4BIV - chains A and B; structure by X-ray diffraction, 3.40 A resolution.

# Chain A (and B)
Name: Sensor protein cpxa
From: Escherichia coli K-12
Notes: EC 2.7.13.3; fragment: cytoplasmic region; chain B of this document is another copy of the same molecule, construct and numbering; everything in this record applies to it too
UniProt: P0AE82 (CPXA_ECOLI); residues 188-457 here = UniProt positions 188-457
Chain sequence (298 residues; numbered 160 to 457; the number before each row is that of its first residue):
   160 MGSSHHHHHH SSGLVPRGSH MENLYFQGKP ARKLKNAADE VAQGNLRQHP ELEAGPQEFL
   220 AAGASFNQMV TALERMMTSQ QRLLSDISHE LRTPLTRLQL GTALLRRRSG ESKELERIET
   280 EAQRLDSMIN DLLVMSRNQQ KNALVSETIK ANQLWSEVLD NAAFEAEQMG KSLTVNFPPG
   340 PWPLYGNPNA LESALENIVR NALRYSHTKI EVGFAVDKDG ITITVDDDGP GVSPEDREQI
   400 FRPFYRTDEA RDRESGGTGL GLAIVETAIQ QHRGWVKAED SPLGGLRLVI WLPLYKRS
Disordered / not traced: 160-187, 457
Construct notes: expression tag (160-187)
Modified / non-standard residues: Mse160, Mse180 (selenomethionine); Mse228, Mse235, Mse236, Mse287, Mse294, Mse328 (selenomethionine; parent Met)
Swiss-Prot annotation at these positions:
  - active site: His248 (Nucleophile)
  - binding site (ATP): His248 to Arg251, Arg359 to Tyr364, Asp386, Arg405, Thr406, Gly416 to Leu421
  - modified residue: His248 (Phosphohistidine)
  - mutagenesis: Ala197 (A197V: Slight decrease in response to excess periplasmic protein), Asn204 (N204Y: 80% decrease in response to excess periplasmic protein), Gly222 (G222D: 90% decrease in response to excess periplasmic protein; G222R: 75% decrease in response to excess periplasmic protein), Mse228 (M228V: No response to excess periplasmic protein, decreased autophosphorylation, no phosphotransfer to CpxR, no tetramer formation of the C-terminal domain in solution), Thr252 (T252P: In cpxA101; a cpxA gain of function mutant, decreased autophosphorylation, decreased phosphotransfer to CpxR, loss of phosphatase activity, responds to periplasmic protein overproduction), Asn356 (N356Y: Nearly complete loss of response to excess periplasmic protein)
Ligand contacts: ATP (adenosine-5'-triphosphate): Asn356, Asn360, Ala361, Arg363, Tyr364, Asp386, Pro389, Val391, Ile399, Tyr404, Arg405, Thr406, Ala409, Thr417, Gly418, Leu419, Gly420, Leu421, Leu445
Reported in the primary citation:
  - binding site for ATP: His248, Arg251
  - mutagenesis - N204Y, G222D, G222R, N356Y: decreased signaling
  - conformationally variable residues (helix shift): Ser238, Pro253
  - mutagenesis - M228V: abolished signaling
  - mutagenesis - M228V: decreased catalytic activity on CpxR
  - mutagenesis - A197V: unchanged signaling
  - self-association interface (contacts with another copy of this molecule): Mse228

# Interface between chain A and chain B
Residue-residue contacts (150):
  Ala190(A) with Glu217(B); Phe218(B), hydrophobic; Ala221(B)
  Leu193(A) with Leu193(B), hydrophobic
  Lys194(A) with Glu217(B), hydrogen bond (side chain-backbone); Ala220(B); Ala221(B); Ser224(B)
  Ala197(A) with Ser224(B); Phe225(B), hydrophobic; Mse228(B)
  Asp198(A) with Ser224(B)
  Val200(A) with Mse228(B), hydrophobic
  Ala201(A) with Mse228(B), hydrophobic; Ala231(B)
  Gly203(A) with Mse235(B)
  Glu217(A) with Lys188(B); Ala190(B); Lys194(B), hydrogen bond (backbone-side chain)
  Phe218(A) with Ala190(B), hydrophobic; Phe218(B), hydrophobic
  Ala220(A) with Lys194(B)
  Ala221(A) with Ala190(B); Lys194(B)
  Ser224(A) with Lys194(B); Ala197(B); Asp198(B)
  Phe225(A) with Mse228(B), hydrophobic
  Mse228(A) with Ala197(B); Val200(B), hydrophobic; Ala201(B), hydrophobic; Phe225(B), hydrophobic
  Ala231(A) with Ala201(B)
  Leu232(A) with Leu232(B), hydrophobic; Mse236(B), hydrophobic
  Arg234(A) with Lys300(B)
  Mse235(A) with Gly203(B); Mse236(B); Gln298(B)
  Mse236(A) with Leu232(B), hydrophobic
  Gln239(A) with Gln239(B); Gln240(B); Leu243(B); Mse294(B); Ser295(B), hydrogen bond (side chain-backbone); Gln298(B)
  Gln240(A) with Gln239(B)
  Arg241(A) with Thr426(B)
  Leu242(A) with Leu291(B), hydrophobic; Mse294(B), hydrophobic
  Leu243(A) with Gln239(B); Leu243(B), hydrophobic; Leu291(B), hydrophobic
  Ser244(A) with Leu419(B)
  Asp245(A) with Ile423(B)
  Ile246(A) with Mse287(B); Asp290(B); Leu291(B)
  His248(A) with Asn356(B); Leu419(B); Gly420(B), hydrogen bond (side chain-backbone); Ile423(B)
  Glu249(A) with Mse287(B); Ser352(B), hydrogen bond; Asn356(B), hydrogen bond
  Leu250(A) with Leu284(B); Mse287(B)
  Arg251(A) with Gly415(B), hydrogen bond (side chain-backbone); Thr417(B)
  Thr252(A) with Arg359(B)
  Pro253(A) with Glu280(B); Arg283(B); Leu284(B), hydrophobic
  Leu254(A) with Leu284(B), hydrophobic
  Arg256(A) with Glu280(B), salt bridge; Arg283(B); Asn320(B); Arg359(B)
  Leu257(A) with Leu257(B), hydrophobic; Ile277(B); Glu280(B); Ala281(B); Leu284(B), hydrophobic
  Leu259(A) with Phe323(B), hydrophobic; Gln327(B)
  Gly260(A) with Glu273(B); Ile277(B)
  Thr261(A) with Ile277(B)
  Leu263(A) with Glu273(B); Phe323(B), hydrophobic; Gln327(B)
  Leu264(A) with Ser271(B); Glu273(B); Leu274(B); Ile277(B), hydrophobic
  Arg267(A) with Ser271(B); Lys272(B); Glu273(B), salt bridge
  Ser271(A) with Leu264(B)
  Lys272(A) with Arg267(B)
  Glu273(A) with Gly260(B); Leu264(B); Arg267(B), salt bridge
  Leu274(A) with Leu264(B), hydrophobic
  Ile277(A) with Leu257(B); Gly260(B); Thr261(B); Leu264(B), hydrophobic; Ile277(B), hydrophobic
  Glu280(A) with Pro253(B); Arg256(B), salt bridge; Leu257(B)
  Ala281(A) with Leu257(B)
  Arg283(A) with Arg256(B)
  Leu284(A) with Leu250(B); Pro253(B), hydrophobic; Leu254(B), hydrophobic
  Mse287(A) with Glu249(B); Leu250(B); Pro253(B), hydrophobic
  Leu291(A) with Ile246(B), hydrophobic; Leu250(B), hydrophobic
  Leu292(A) with Leu419(B), hydrophobic
  Ser295(A) with Phe403(B)
  Arg296(A) with Phe403(B); Thr417(B), hydrogen bond (side chain-backbone); Gly418(B); Leu419(B)
  Gln298(A) with Gln239(B)
  Gln299(A) with Phe403(B)
  Lys300(A) with Phe403(B)
  Phe400(A) with Leu242(B)
  Arg401(A) with Glu249(B), salt bridge
  Pro402(A) with Ile246(B), hydrophobic; Glu249(B)
  Ala422(A) with Leu242(B)
  Glu425(A) with Leu242(B)
  Thr426(A) with Ser238(B), hydrogen bond (backbone-side chain); Gln239(B); Leu242(B)
  Gln429(A) with Arg234(B), hydrogen bond (backbone-side chain); Ser238(B); Arg241(B); Leu242(B)
  Gln430(A) with Mse235(B); Ser238(B), hydrogen bond (backbone-side chain); Gln239(B)
  Arg432(A) with Arg234(B); Mse235(B)
  Gly433(A) with Arg234(B), hydrogen bond (backbone-side chain)
Also at the interface, not in a pair above, chain A (77 interface residues in all): Lys188, Leu205, Gln227, Arg276, Ile288, Phe403, Trp434
Also at the interface, not in a pair above, chain B (79 interface residues in all): Leu205, Gln227, Asp245, Leu263, Ser268, Arg276, Ile288, Glu324, Glu355, Gly416, Ala422

# In short
77 residues of chain A face 79 of chain B across their interface; the contacts include 12 hydrogen bonds and 5
salt bridges. Among the polar pairs are Arg256(A)-Glu280(B), Arg267(A)-Glu273(B) and Arg401(A)-Glu249(B). The
paper reports a binding site for ATP at His248(A) and Arg251(A); N204Y, G222D and G222R of chain A, among
others, reduce signaling; 6 substitutions were tested in all.
Both chains are Sensor protein cpxa (Escherichia coli K-12). Entry 4BIV (Crystal structure of CpxAHDC
(trigonal form)) was determined by X-ray diffraction, deposited together with 4BIU, 4BIW, 4BIY and 4CB0.
